PDB entry 8VCT | electron microscopy, 3.83 A resolution | chains E and A of the 10 polymer chains in the assembly

# Chain E (and A)
Name: Transposon Tn7 transposition protein TnsC
Source organism: Escherichia coli
Notes: chain A of this document is another copy of the same molecule, construct and numbering; everything in this record applies to it too
UniProtKB: P05846 (TNSC_ECOLX); numbering as in UniProt (aligned over 1-503)
Amino-acid sequence (523 residues; numbered 1 to 523; the number before each row is that of its first residue):
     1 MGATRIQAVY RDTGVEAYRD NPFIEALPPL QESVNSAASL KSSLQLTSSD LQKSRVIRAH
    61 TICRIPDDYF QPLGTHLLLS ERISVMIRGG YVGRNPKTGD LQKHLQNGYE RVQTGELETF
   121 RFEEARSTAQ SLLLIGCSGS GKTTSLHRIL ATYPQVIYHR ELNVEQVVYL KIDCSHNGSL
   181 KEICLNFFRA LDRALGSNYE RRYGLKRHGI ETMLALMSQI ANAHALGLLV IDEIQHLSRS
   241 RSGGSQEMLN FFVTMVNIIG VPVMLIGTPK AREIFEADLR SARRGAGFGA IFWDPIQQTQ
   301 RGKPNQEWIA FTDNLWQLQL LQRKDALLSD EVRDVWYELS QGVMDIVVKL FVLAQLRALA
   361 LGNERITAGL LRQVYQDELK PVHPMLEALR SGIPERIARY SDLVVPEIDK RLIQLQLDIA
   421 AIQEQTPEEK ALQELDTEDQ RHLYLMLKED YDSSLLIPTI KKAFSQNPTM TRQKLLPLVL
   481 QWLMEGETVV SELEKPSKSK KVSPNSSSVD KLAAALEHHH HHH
Disordered / not traced: 1-2, 486-523
Differences from the reference sequence: engineered mutation Gly-2 (Ser in P05846); expression tag (504-523)
Metal / ion sites: Mg2+: Thr-143, Glu-233 (together with ADP)
Residues lining bound ligands: ADP (adenosine-5'-diphosphate): Pro-66, Asp-67, Tyr-69, Phe-70, Gln-71, Ser-138, Gly-139, Ser-140, Gly-141, Lys-142, Thr-143, Thr-144, Glu-233, Met-344, Asp-345

# Chain E / chain A interface
Pairs across the interface (14):
  Asp-100(E) with Asn-198(A), hydrogen bond
  Gln-102(E) with Asn-198(A); Arg-201(A)
  Arg-201(E) with Gln-102(A)
  Tyr-203(E) with Gln-219(A), hydrogen bond
  Arg-207(E) with Ile-258(A)
  Thr-212(E) with Thr-212(A), hydrogen bond; Ala-215(A)
  Ala-215(E) with Leu-216(A), hydrophobic
  Leu-216(E) with Ala-215(A), hydrophobic; Leu-216(A), hydrophobic
  Gln-219(E) with Tyr-203(A), hydrogen bond; Gln-219(A), hydrogen bond
  Asn-222(E) with Arg-202(A)
Other interface residues (no listed pair), chain E (12 interface residues in all): Arg-202, Glu-211
Other interface residues (no listed pair), chain A (13 interface residues in all): His-208, Asn-222, Thr-254

# Overview
12 residues of chain E and 13 residues of chain A are in contact, with 5 hydrogen bonds. Polar contacts
include Asp-100(E)/Asn-198(A), Tyr-203(E)/Gln-219(A) and Thr-212(E)/Thr-212(A). Bound to chain E: ADP.
Thr-143(E) and Glu-233(E) coordinate Mg2+.
Chain E and chain A are both Transposon Tn7 transposition protein TnsC (Escherichia coli); the structure,
CyoEM structure of the TnsC(1-503)-TnsD(1-318)-DNA complex in a 6:2:1 stoichiometry from E. coli Tn7 bound to
..., was determined by electron microscopy (same publication as 8GLU, 8GLW, 8GLX and 8VCJ).
